PDB entry 7BIX | X-ray diffraction, 3.12 A resolution | chains D and F of the 6 polymer chains in the assembly

# Chain D (and F)
Protein: Uridylate kinase
From: Mycobacterium tuberculosis H37Rv
Notes: EC 2.7.4.22; chain F of this document is another copy of the same molecule, construct and numbering; everything in this record applies to it too
UniProtKB: P9WHK5 (PYRH_MYCTU); residues 1-261 here = UniProt positions 1-261
Sequence (281 residues; row label = number of the first residue in the row; numbers below 1 keep their minus sign (Met-19 is residue -19)):
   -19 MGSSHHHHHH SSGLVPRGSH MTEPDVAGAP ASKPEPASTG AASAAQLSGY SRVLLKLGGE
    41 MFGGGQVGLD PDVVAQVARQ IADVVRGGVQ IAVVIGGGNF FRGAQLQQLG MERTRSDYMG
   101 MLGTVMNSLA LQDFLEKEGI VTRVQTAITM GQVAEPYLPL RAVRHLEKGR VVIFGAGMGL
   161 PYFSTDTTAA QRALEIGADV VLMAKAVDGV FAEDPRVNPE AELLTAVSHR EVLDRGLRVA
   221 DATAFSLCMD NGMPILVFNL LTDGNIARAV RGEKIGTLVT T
Unresolved in the structure: -19 to 27, 194-202 (chain F: -19 to 29, 82-83, 190, 196-199, 214-218)
Construct notes: initiating methionine (-19); expression tag (-18 to 0)
Ligand contacts:
  - UDP (uridine-5'-diphosphate): Lys36, Gly38, Gly39, Gly76, Gly77, Gly78, Phe81, Arg82, Gly83, Ala84, Ser96, Asp97, Gly100, Met101, Ala156, Gly157, Met158, Gly159, Leu160, Pro161, Tyr162, Phe163, Ser164, Thr165, Asp166, Thr168
  - UTP (uridine 5'-triphosphate): Arg123, Val124, Gly131, Gln132, Val133, Ala134, Glu135, Pro136, Arg141, Arg144, His145, Lys148, Arg150
UniProt features mapped onto this chain:
  - binding site (ATP): Lys36 to Gly39, Gly78, Arg82, Phe191, Asp194
  - binding site (UMP): Gly77, Asp97, Met158 to Thr165
  - modified residue: Thr2 (N-acetylthreonine)

# Interface between chain D and chain F
Residue-residue contacts - 7 pairs, chain D then chain F:
  Tyr137(D) - Gln132(F)
  Leu138(D) - Gly131(F)
  Leu138(D) - Gln132(F)
  Pro139(D) - Gln132(F)
  Leu140(D) - Val133(F)
  Arg144(D) - Arg123(F)
  Arg144(D) - Arg141(F)
Other interface residues (no listed pair), chain F (6 interface residues in all): Ala134

# Summary
The interface between chain D and chain F involves 5 residues on one side and 6 on the other. Ligands of chain
D: UTP and UDP. From UniProt: 8 ATP-binding residues and 10 UMP-binding residues on chain D.
Both chains are Uridylate kinase (Mycobacterium tuberculosis H37Rv). Entry 7BIX (Crystal structure of UMPK
from M. tuberculosis in complex with UDP and UTP (C2 form)) was determined by X-ray diffraction together with
7BL7 and 7BES from the same study.
